8SJ2 - chains A and C of the 6 polymer chains in the assembly; structure by X-ray diffraction, 2.23 A resolution.

== Chain A (and C) ==
Name: Cyclic GMP-AMP synthase
From: Mus musculus
Notes: EC 2.7.7.86; fragment: catalytic domain; chain C of this document is another copy of the same molecule, construct and numbering; everything in this record applies to it too
UniProt: Q8C6L5 (CGAS_MOUSE); residues 147-507 here = UniProt positions 147-507
Sequence (364 residues; numbered 144 to 507; the number before each row is that of its first residue):
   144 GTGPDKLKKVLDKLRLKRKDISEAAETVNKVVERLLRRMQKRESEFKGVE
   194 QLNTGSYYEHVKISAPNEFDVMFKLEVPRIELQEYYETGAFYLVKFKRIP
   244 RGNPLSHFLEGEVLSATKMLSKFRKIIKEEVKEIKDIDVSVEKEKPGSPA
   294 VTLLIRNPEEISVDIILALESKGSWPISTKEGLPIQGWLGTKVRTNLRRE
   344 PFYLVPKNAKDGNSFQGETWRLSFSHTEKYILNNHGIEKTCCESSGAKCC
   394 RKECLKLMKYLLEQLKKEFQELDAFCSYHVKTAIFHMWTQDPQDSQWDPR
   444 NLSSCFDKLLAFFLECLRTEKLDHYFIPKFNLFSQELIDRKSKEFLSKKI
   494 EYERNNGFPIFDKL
Not modelled in the structure: 144-145, 240-245, 507 (chain C: 144-148, 240-246, 252-254, 354-358, 507)
Differences from the reference sequence: expression tag (144-146)
Bound ions: Mg2+: E211, D213 (together with ATP); Zn2+: H378, C384, C385, C392
Residues lining bound ligands:
  - ATP (adenosine-5'-triphosphate): G198, S199, E202, K205, E211, D213, R364, S368, E371, K402, E406, S420, Y421, K424, H467
  - 2'-deoxyguanosine-5'-triphosphate (DGT): T197, E211, D213, M215, P289, G290, S291, P292, A293, D307, I309, V348, R364, L365, S366, S368, D416, A417, F418, C419
UniProt features mapped onto this chain:
  - region: K372 to K395 (DNA-binding)
  - motif: L154 to L159 (Nuclear export signal), D281 to S291 (Nuclear localization signal)
  - binding site (GTP): T197, D307, R364 to E371
  - binding site (ATP): S199, E371, K402, S420 to K424
  - binding site (Mg(2+)): E211, D213, D307
  - binding site (2',3'-cGAMP): D213, G290, D307, K350, R364 to S366
  - binding site (Zn(2+)): H378, C384, C385, C392
  - site: R241 (Arginine-anchor), D307, I308 (Cleavage)
  - modified residue: K156 (N6-lactoyllysine), E176 (PolyADP-ribosyl glutamic acid), S199 (Phosphoserine), Y201 (Phosphotyrosine), E272 (5-glutamyl polyglutamate), S291 (Phosphoserine), E302 (5-glutamyl glutamate), K372 (N6-acetyllysine), K382 (N6-acetyllysine), K402 (N6-acetyllysine), S420 (Phosphoserine), K491 (N6-methyllysine)
  - lipidation (S-palmitoyl cysteine): C392, C393, C459
  - cross-link (Glycyl lysine isopeptide (Lys-Gly)): K217 (interchain with G-Cter in SUMO), K271 (interchain with G-Cter in ubiquitin), K335 (interchain with G-Cter in SUMO), K372 (interchain with G-Cter in SUMO), K382 (interchain with G-Cter in SUMO), K399 (interchain with G-Cter in ubiquitin), K402 (interchain with G-Cter in ubiquitin), K409 (interchain with G-Cter in ubiquitin), K410 (interchain with G-Cter in ubiquitin), K464 (interchain with G-Cter in SUMO)
  - mutagenesis: K156 (K156Q: Mimics lactylation; knockin mice show higher mortality following HSV-1 infection), N172 (N172K: Induces alteration of the DNA-binding surface and leads to decreased synthesis of cyclic GMP-AMP (cGAMP); when associated with L-180), E176 (E176A: Abolished poly-ADP-ribosylation by PARP1, stimulating interferon production in knockin mice), R180 (R180L: Induces alteration of the DNA-binding surface and leads to decreased synthesis of cyclic GMP-AMP (cGAMP); when associated with K-182), G198 (G198A: Abolishes stimulation of interferon production; when associated with A-199), S199 (S199A: Abolishes stimulation of interferon production; when associated with A-199), Y201 (Y201E: Phosphomimetic mutant; reduced translocation to the nucleus following treatment with etoposide), E211 to D213 (Abolished nucleotidyltransferase activity. Does not affect nuclear localization and tethering to chromatin), E211 (E211A: Abolishes ability to promote type-I interferon production), D213 (D213A: Abolishes ability to promote type-I interferon production), K217 (K217R: Reduced sumoylation), R222 (R222E: Impaired tethering to chromatin, leading to constitutive activation in the absence of DNA), 31 further mutagenesis entries in UniProt
Reported in the primary citation:
  - mutagenesis - E211Q/D213N: abolished catalytic activity
  - specificity-determining residues: H467 (proposed by the authors, not directly observed)
  - mutagenesis - R364A (33-fold), H467A: decreased catalytic activity on ATP/GTP
  - mutagenesis - H467A (2-fold): increased catalytic activity on GTP/GTP
  - specificity-determining residues: I309, R364
  - mutagenesis - R364A (10-fold): decreased catalytic activity on GTP/GTP
  - mutagenesis - R364A (4-fold): increased catalytic activity on ATP/ATP

== Chain A / chain C interface ==
Contacting residue pairs (35; chain A residue first):
  Q329(A) - T383(C)
  Q329(A) - S388(C)
  L332(A) - K382(C)
  G333(A) - T383(C)
  G333(A) - E386(C)
  T334(A) - E386(C)  hydrogen bond (backbone-side chain)
  T334(A) - S387(C)
  K335(A) - N376(C)
  K335(A) - N377(C)
  K335(A) - E386(C)  salt bridge
  N377(A) - K335(C)
  N377(A) - K382(C)  hydrogen bond (backbone-side chain)
  G379(A) - K382(C)  hydrogen bond (backbone-side chain)
  I380(A) - I380(C)
  I380(A) - E381(C)
  I380(A) - K382(C)  hydrogen bond (backbone-backbone)
  I380(A) - T383(C)
  E381(A) - I380(C)
  E381(A) - Q436(C)
  K382(A) - L332(C)
  K382(A) - N377(C)  hydrogen bond (side chain-backbone)
  K382(A) - G379(C)  hydrogen bond (side chain-backbone)
  K382(A) - I380(C)  hydrogen bond (backbone-backbone)
  K382(A) - K382(C)
  T383(A) - Q329(C)
  T383(A) - G330(C)
  T383(A) - G333(C)
  T383(A) - I380(C)
  E386(A) - G333(C)
  E386(A) - T334(C)  hydrogen bond (side chain-backbone)
  E386(A) - K335(C)  salt bridge
  S387(A) - T334(C)
  S388(A) - Q329(C)
  S388(A) - G330(C)
  Q436(A) - E381(C)
Also at the interface, not in a pair above, chain A (19 interface residues in all): G330, W331, N376, H378
Also at the interface, not in a pair above, chain C (19 interface residues in all): W331, H378

== Summary ==
Chain A and chain C each contribute 19 residues to their interface; the contacts include 8 hydrogen bonds and
2 salt bridges. Polar contacts include K335(A)-E386(C), T334(A)-E386(C) and N377(A)-K382(C). Chain A binds ATP
and 2'-deoxyguanosine-5'-triphosphate. The paper reports that R364A and H467A of chain A reduce catalytic
activity on ATP/GTP; specificity determinants H467(A), I309(A) and R364(A).
Chain A and chain C are both Cyclic GMP-AMP synthase (Mus musculus); the structure, Structure of ternary
complex of cGAS with dsDNA and bound ATP and 2'-dGTP, was determined by X-ray diffraction together with 7UUX,
7UXW, 7UYQ, 7UYZ, 7UZR, 7V0W and 14 further entries from the same study.
